Entry 7AHD (electron microscopy, 3.40 A resolution); this record covers chains A and B of the 4 polymer chains in the assembly.

== Chain A (and B) ==
Molecule: ABC transporter permease subunit
From: Lactococcus lactis subsp. lactis
Notes: chain B of this document is another copy of the same molecule, construct and numbering; everything in this record applies to it too
Reference sequence: A0A0V8ETW8 (A0A0V8ETW8_LACLL); residues 1-573 here = UniProt positions 1-573
Chain sequence (585 residues; numbered 1 to 585; the number before each row is that of its first residue):
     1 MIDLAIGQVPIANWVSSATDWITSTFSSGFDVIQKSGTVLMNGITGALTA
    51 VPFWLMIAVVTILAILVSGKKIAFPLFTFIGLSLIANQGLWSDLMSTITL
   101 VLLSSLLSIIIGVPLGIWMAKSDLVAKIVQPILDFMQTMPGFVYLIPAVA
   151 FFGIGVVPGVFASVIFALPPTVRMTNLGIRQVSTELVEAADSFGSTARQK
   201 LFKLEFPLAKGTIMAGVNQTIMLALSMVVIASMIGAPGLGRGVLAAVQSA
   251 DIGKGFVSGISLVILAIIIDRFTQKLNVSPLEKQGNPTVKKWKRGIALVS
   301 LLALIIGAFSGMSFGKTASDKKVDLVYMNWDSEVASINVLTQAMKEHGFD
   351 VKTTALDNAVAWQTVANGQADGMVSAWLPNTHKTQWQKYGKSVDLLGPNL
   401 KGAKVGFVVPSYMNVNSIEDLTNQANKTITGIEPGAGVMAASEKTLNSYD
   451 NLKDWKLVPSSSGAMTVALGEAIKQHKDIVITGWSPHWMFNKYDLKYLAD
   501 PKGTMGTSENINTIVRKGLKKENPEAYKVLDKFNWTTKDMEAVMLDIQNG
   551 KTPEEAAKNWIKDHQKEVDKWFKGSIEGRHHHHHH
Disordered / not traced: 1-6, 279-288, 311-319, 573-585 (chain B: 1-6, 279-288, 311-585)
Construct notes: expression tag (574-585)
Ligand contacts: trimethyl glycine (BET): P140, G141, F166, M227, I230

== How chain A and chain B interact ==
Pairs across the interface (126):
  G7(A) - N87(B)
  G7(A) - Q88(B)
  Q8(A) - N87(B)  hydrogen bond (backbone-side chain)
  V9(A) - N87(B)
  V9(A) - Q88(B)  hydrogen bond (backbone-side chain)
  I11(A) - L84(B)  hydrophobic
  I11(A) - Q88(B)
  A12(A) - G253(B)
  S16(A) - D251(B)
  S16(A) - G253(B)
  L84(A) - I11(B)  hydrophobic
  N87(A) - G7(B)
  N87(A) - Q8(B)  hydrogen bond (side chain-backbone)
  N87(A) - V9(B)
  Q88(A) - G7(B)  hydrogen bond (side chain-backbone)
  Q88(A) - V9(B)  hydrogen bond (side chain-backbone)
  Q88(A) - I11(B)
  Q130(A) - D270(B)
  Q130(A) - R271(B)
  P131(A) - R271(B)
  D134(A) - M222(B)
  D134(A) - I267(B)
  D134(A) - D270(B)
  D134(A) - R271(B)  salt bridge
  F135(A) - I260(B)  hydrophobic
  F135(A) - V263(B)  hydrophobic
  Q137(A) - Q219(B)  hydrogen bond
  Q137(A) - M222(B)
  Q137(A) - S226(B)
  T138(A) - M222(B)  hydrogen bond
  T138(A) - L225(B)
  T138(A) - L262(B)
  T138(A) - A266(B)
  M139(A) - F256(B)  hydrophobic
  M139(A) - G259(B)
  M139(A) - I260(B)
  M139(A) - V263(B)  hydrophobic
  P140(A) - V229(B)  hydrophobic
  P140(A) - G259(B)
  P140(A) - L262(B)  hydrophobic
  F142(A) - V229(B)  hydrophobic
  F142(A) - V247(B)  hydrophobic
  V143(A) - V243(B)  hydrophobic
  V143(A) - G255(B)
  F166(A) - S226(B)
  P170(A) - Q219(B)
  R173(A) - N218(B)
  M174(A) - M174(B)  hydrophobic
  M174(A) - A215(B)  hydrophobic
  L177(A) - G211(B)
  L177(A) - A215(B)  hydrophobic
  Q181(A) - G211(B)
  Q181(A) - T212(B)
  G211(A) - L177(B)
  T212(A) - L177(B)
  T212(A) - Q181(B)
  A215(A) - M174(B)  hydrophobic
  A215(A) - L177(B)  hydrophobic
  Q219(A) - Q137(B)  hydrogen bond
  Q219(A) - P170(B)
  Q219(A) - R173(B)
  M222(A) - D134(B)
  M222(A) - Q137(B)
  M222(A) - T138(B)  hydrogen bond
  L223(A) - Q137(B)
  L223(A) - L223(B)  hydrophobic
  L225(A) - T138(B)
  S226(A) - Q137(B)
  S226(A) - F166(B)
  V229(A) - P140(B)  hydrophobic
  V229(A) - F142(B)  hydrophobic
  M233(A) - F142(B)  hydrophobic
  V243(A) - P140(B)  hydrophobic
  V243(A) - F142(B)  hydrophobic
  V243(A) - V143(B)  hydrophobic
  L244(A) - F142(B)  hydrophobic
  V247(A) - F142(B)  hydrophobic
  I252(A) - V15(B)  hydrophobic
  I252(A) - T19(B)
  I252(A) - I146(B)  hydrophobic
  I252(A) - P147(B)  hydrophobic
  G253(A) - A12(B)
  G255(A) - V143(B)
  F256(A) - V15(B)  hydrophobic
  F256(A) - V143(B)
  V257(A) - I11(B)  hydrophobic
  G259(A) - M139(B)
  G259(A) - P140(B)
  I260(A) - F135(B)  hydrophobic
  L262(A) - T138(B)
  L262(A) - P140(B)  hydrophobic
  V263(A) - F135(B)  hydrophobic
  V263(A) - T138(B)
  V263(A) - M139(B)
  A266(A) - T138(B)
  I267(A) - D134(B)
  D270(A) - D134(B)
  R271(A) - Q130(B)
  R271(A) - D134(B)  salt bridge
  A359(A) - V247(B)
  T384(A) - Q248(B)
  Q385(A) - Q248(B)  hydrogen bond (side chain-backbone)
  K388(A) - S249(B)
  K388(A) - A250(B)
  Y389(A) - A250(B)
  E433(A) - L244(B)
  E433(A) - Q248(B)
  P434(A) - L244(B)
  P434(A) - A245(B)
  P434(A) - Q248(B)
  P459(A) - S232(B)
  P459(A) - G235(B)
  P459(A) - R241(B)
  S460(A) - M233(B)
  S461(A) - M233(B)  hydrogen bond (backbone-backbone)
  G463(A) - L145(B)
  A464(A) - L145(B)
  A464(A) - V149(B)
  A464(A) - M233(B)
  V467(A) - I146(B)
  V467(A) - V149(B)  hydrophobic
  V467(A) - A150(B)
  A468(A) - V149(B)
  A468(A) - I154(B)  hydrophobic
  E471(A) - T23(B)
  E471(A) - A150(B)
Other interface residues (no listed pair), chain A (80 interface residues in all): V15, T19, P147, N218, A246, A250, D251, K254, D357, N358, G435, A436, V458, K474
Other interface residues (no listed pair), chain B (72 interface residues in all): S16, D20, P131, I234, I252, K254, V257

== Overview ==
80 residues of chain A face 72 of chain B across their interface; the contacts include 11 hydrogen bonds and 2
salt bridges. Among the polar pairs are D134(A)-R271(B), Q8(A)-N87(B) and V9(A)-Q88(B). Bound to chain A:
trimethyl glycine.
Chain A and chain B are both ABC transporter permease subunit (Lactococcus lactis subsp. lactis); the
structure, OpuA (E190Q) occluded, was determined by electron microscopy together with 7AHC, 7AHE and 7AHH from
the same study.
